Entry 3I9V (X-ray diffraction, 3.10 A resolution); this record covers chains 2 and 7 of the 8 polymer chains in the assembly.

[Chain 2]
Molecule: NADH-quinone oxidoreductase subunit 2
Source organism: Thermus thermophilus
Notes: EC 1.6.99.5
UniProtKB: Q56221 (NQO2_THET8); numbering as in UniProt (aligned over 1-181)
Amino-acid sequence (181 residues; numbered 1 to 181; the number before each row is that of its first residue):
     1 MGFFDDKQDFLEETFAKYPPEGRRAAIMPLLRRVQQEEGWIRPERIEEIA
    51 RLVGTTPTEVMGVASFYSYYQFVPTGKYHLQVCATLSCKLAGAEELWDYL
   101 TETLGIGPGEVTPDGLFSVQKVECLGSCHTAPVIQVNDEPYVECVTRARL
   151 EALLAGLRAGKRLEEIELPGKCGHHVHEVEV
Not modelled in the structure: 1-2, 181
UniProt features mapped onto this chain:
  - binding site ([2Fe-2S] cluster): Cys83, Ser87, Cys88, Cys124, Cys128
Disulfide bonds: Cys144-Cys172
Ion coordination: 2Fe-2S cluster Fe: Cys83, Cys88, Cys124, Cys128
Small-molecule neighbours: 2Fe-2S cluster (FES): Cys83, Thr85, Ser87, Cys88, Cys124, Leu125, Gly126, Ser127, Cys128, Val133
Reported in the primary citation:
  - Mn2+ coordination: Ser68

[Chain 7]
Molecule: NADH-quinone oxidoreductase subunit 15
Source organism: Thermus thermophilus
Notes: EC 1.6.99.5
UniProtKB: Q5SKZ7 (NQO15_THET8); numbering as in UniProt (aligned over 1-129)
Amino-acid sequence (129 residues; each row starts with the number of its first residue):
     1 MSASSERELYEAWVELLSWMREYAQAKGVRFEKEADFPDFIYRMERPYDL
    51 PTTIMTASLSDGLGEPFLLADVSPRHAKLKRIGLRLPRAHIHLHAHYEPG
   101 KGLVTGKIPLTKERFFALADRAREALAFA
Not modelled in the structure: 1-2
Ion coordination: Ca2+: Glu32, Gly64

[Interface between chain 2 and chain 7]
Residue-residue contacts - 25 pairs, chain 2 then chain 7:
  Trp40(2) with Ala125(7), hydrophobic
  Pro43(2) with Ala125(7)
  Met61(2) with Arg88(7); Phe128(7), hydrophobic
  Tyr67(2) with His90(7), hydrogen bond (backbone-side chain)
  Ser68(2) with His90(7)
  Tyr70(2) with His90(7), hydrogen bond (backbone-side chain)
  Gln71(2) with His90(7)
  Phe72(2) with Arg88(7); Ala89(7), hydrophobic
  Val73(2) with Ala89(7), hydrophobic; Ile91(7), hydrophobic; Ala125(7), hydrophobic
  Pro74(2) with Arg121(7), hydrogen bond (backbone-side chain); Ala125(7)
  Asp98(2) with Lys107(7)
  Thr101(2) with Ile108(7)
  Glu102(2) with Lys107(7), salt bridge; Ile108(7)
  Pro108(2) with Leu93(7), hydrophobic
  Gly109(2) with Ile91(7); Arg121(7), hydrogen bond (backbone-side chain)
  Glu110(2) with Arg114(7), salt bridge; Arg121(7)
  Val111(2) with Arg121(7)
Interface residues without a listed pair, chain 2 (21 interface residues in all): Thr75, Gly105, Gly107, Gln120
Interface residues without a listed pair, chain 7 (14 interface residues in all): His92, Leu118, Leu126

[Overview]
Chain 2 and chain 7 form an interface of 21 and 14 residues respectively, with 4 hydrogen bonds and 2 salt
bridges. Among the polar pairs are Glu102(2)-Lys107(7), Glu110(2)-Arg114(7) and Tyr67(2)-His90(7). Bound to
chain 2: 2Fe-2S cluster. UniProt lists 5 [2Fe-2S] cluster-binding residues on chain 2. The paper reports Mn2+
coordination by Ser68(2).
Here chain 2 is NADH-quinone oxidoreductase subunit 2 and chain 7 is NADH-quinone oxidoreductase subunit 15,
both from Thermus thermophilus. Entry 3I9V (Crystal structure of the hydrophilic domain of respiratory complex
I from Thermus thermophilus, oxidized, 2 mol/ASU) was determined by X-ray diffraction (same publication as
3IAM and 3IAS).
